Entry 4ADI (X-ray diffraction, 1.80 A resolution); this record covers chains A and B of the 3 polymer chains in the assembly.

[Chain A (and B)]
Molecule: E1 envelope glycoprotein
Organism: Rubella virus
Notes: fragment: ectodomain; chain B of this document is another copy of the same molecule, construct and numbering; everything in this record applies to it too
UniProt: P08563 (POLS_RUBVM); residues 1-436 here correspond to UniProt positions 583-1018 (UniProt number = residue number + 582)
Chain sequence (473 residues; row label = number of the first residue in the row):
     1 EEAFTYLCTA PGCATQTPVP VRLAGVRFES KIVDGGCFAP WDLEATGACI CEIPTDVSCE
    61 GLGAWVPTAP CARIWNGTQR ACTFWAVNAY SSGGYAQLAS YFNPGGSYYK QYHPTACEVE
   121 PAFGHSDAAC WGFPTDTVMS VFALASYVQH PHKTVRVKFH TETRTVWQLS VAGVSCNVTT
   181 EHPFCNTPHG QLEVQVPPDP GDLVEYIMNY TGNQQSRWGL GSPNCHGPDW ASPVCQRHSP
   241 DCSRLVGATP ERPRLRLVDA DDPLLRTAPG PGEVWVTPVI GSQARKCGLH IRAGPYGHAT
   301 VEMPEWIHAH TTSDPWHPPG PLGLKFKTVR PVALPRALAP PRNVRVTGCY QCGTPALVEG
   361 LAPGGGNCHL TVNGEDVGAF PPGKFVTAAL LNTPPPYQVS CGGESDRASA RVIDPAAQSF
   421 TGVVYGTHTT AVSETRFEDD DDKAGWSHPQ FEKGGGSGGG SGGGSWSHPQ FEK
Disordered / not traced: 1, 210-212, 332-336, 436-473 (chain B: 1, 210-212, 331-336, 436-473)
Disulfides: Cys8-Cys13, Cys37-Cys242, Cys49-Cys287, Cys51-Cys130, Cys59-Cys71, Cys82-Cys117, Cys176-Cys185, Cys225-Cys235, Cys349-Cys352, Cys368-Cys401
Covalent attachments: N-acetylglucosamine (NAG) linked to Asn76, Asn177; 2-acetamido-2-deoxy-beta-D-galactopyranose (NGA) linked to Thr429, Thr430
Metal / ion sites: Na+: Asn88, Ala89, Asp136, Thr137
Ligand contacts: 2-acetamido-2-deoxy-beta-D-galactopyranose (NGA): Ala45, Thr46, Pro67, Pro70
UniProt features mapped onto this chain:
  - binding site (Ca(2+)): Asn88, Ala89, Asp136, Thr137
  - glycosylation: Asn76 (N-linked (GlcNAc...) asparagine), Asn177 (N-linked (GlcNAc...) asparagine), Asn209 (N-linked (GlcNAc...) asparagine), Thr429 (O-linked (GalNAc...) threonine), Thr430 (O-linked (GalNAc...) threonine)

[Chain A / chain B interface]
Contacting residue pairs (133):
  Glu2(A) with Glu2(B)
  Val33(A) with Pro228(B)
  Asp34(A) with Pro228(B)
  Phe38(A) with His226(B)
  Gln79(A) with Gly270(B); Pro271(B)
  Arg80(A) with Thr267(B)
  Asn103(A) with Phe123(B)
  Ser107(A) with Phe123(B), hydrogen bond (side chain-backbone); Gly124(B); His125(B)
  Tyr108(A) with Phe123(B); Gly124(B)
  Gln111(A) with Gly124(B)
  Pro114(A) with Pro263(B)
  Thr115(A) with Asp262(B); Pro263(B)
  Ala116(A) with Pro263(B); Leu264(B)
  Glu118(A) with Arg256(B), salt bridge
  Phe159(A) with Asn224(B); His226(B)
  Glu162(A) with Pro200(B); Leu220(B); Trp316(B)
  Arg164(A) with Pro198(B)
  Thr180(A) with Gln195(B); Pro198(B)
  Glu181(A) with Gln195(B), hydrogen bond (backbone-side chain); Pro197(B); Pro198(B); Pro318(B)
  His182(A) with Gly320(B)
  Pro183(A) with Gln195(B)
  Phe184(A) with Phe4(B), hydrophobic; Tyr6(B); Gln195(B)
  Gln191(A) with Phe4(B)
  Glu193(A) with Lys325(B), salt bridge
  Asp199(A) with Pro198(B)
  Cys225(A) with His226(B)
  Val234(A) with His226(B)
  His238(A) with His226(B), hydrogen bond (side chain-backbone); Gly227(B)
  Leu245(A) with His298(B)
  Val246(A) with Trp230(B); Gly297(B); His298(B)
  Gly247(A) with Trp230(B); Gly297(B), hydrogen bond (backbone-backbone); His298(B)
  Thr249(A) with His298(B)
  Glu251(A) with Arg254(B), salt bridge
  Arg252(A) with Ala268(B); Pro269(B); Gly270(B); Glu273(B), salt bridge; Trp275(B)
  Arg254(A) with Arg254(B)
  Lys327(A) with Lys325(B)
  Val329(A) with Glu2(B); Ala3(B); Phe4(B), hydrophobic
  Pro331(A) with Phe4(B)
  Cys352(A) with Pro228(B)
  Thr354(A) with Ala309(B); His310(B), hydrogen bond (side chain-backbone); Thr311(B)
  Pro355(A) with Thr312(B); Trp316(B)
  Asn367(A) with Cys8(B)
  Val377(A) with Pro319(B)
  Gly378(A) with Pro319(B)
  Ala379(A) with Cys8(B); Ala10(B); Cys13(B)
  Phe380(A) with Ala10(B), hydrophobic
  Pro381(A) with Pro11(B); Gly12(B); Cys13(B)
  Ala388(A) with Trp316(B), hydrogen bond (backbone-side chain)
  Leu390(A) with Leu220(B), hydrophobic; Trp316(B)
  Gln418(A) with Pro228(B); Ala309(B), hydrogen bond (side chain-backbone); His310(B), hydrogen bond (backbone-side chain)
  Ser419(A) with Pro228(B); Trp230(B), hydrogen bond (backbone-side chain)
  Thr421(A) with Trp306(B); Ala309(B); His310(B), hydrogen bond (backbone-side chain)
  Gly422(A) with Val301(B); Glu302(B), hydrogen bond (backbone-backbone); Glu305(B); Trp306(B)
  Val423(A) with Ala231(B), hydrophobic; Ala299(B), hydrophobic; Thr300(B)
  Val424(A) with Ala299(B); Thr300(B), hydrogen bond (backbone-backbone); Glu302(B)
  Tyr425(A) with His298(B); Ala299(B), hydrophobic
  Gly426(A) with Pro295(B); His298(B), hydrogen bond (backbone-backbone)
  Thr427(A) with Ala268(B); Pro269(B); Arg292(B); Ala293(B)
  His428(A) with Ile291(B); Arg292(B); Ala293(B), hydrogen bond (backbone-backbone)
  Thr429(A) with Ile291(B)
  Thr430(A) with Ala45(B); Leu289(B); His290(B); Ile291(B), hydrogen bond (backbone-backbone)
  Ala431(A) with Leu289(B); His290(B)
  Val432(A) with Gly47(B); Pro67(B); Gly288(B); Leu289(B), hydrogen bond (backbone-backbone); Ile291(B), hydrophobic
  Glu434(A) with Gly281(B); Ser282(B), hydrogen bond (side chain-backbone); Gln283(B), hydrogen bond (side chain-backbone); Lys286(B); Cys287(B); Gly288(B)
  Thr435(A) with Ala64(B); Gln283(B), hydrogen bond (backbone-side chain); Lys286(B), hydrogen bond
Interface residues without a listed pair, chain A (74 interface residues in all): Gly35, Pro104, Lys110, Cys235, Arg330, Gly353, Asp376, Ala389, Pro415
Interface residues without a listed pair, chain B (78 interface residues in all): Thr46, Trp65, Pro104, Val196, Asp199, Asp229, Glu251, Ile280, Pro321, Gly323

[In short]
74 residues of chain A and 78 residues of chain B are in contact, with 20 hydrogen bonds and 4 salt bridges.
Polar contacts include Glu118(A)-Arg256(B), Glu193(A)-Lys325(B) and Glu251(A)-Arg254(B). Ligands of chain A:
2-acetamido-2-deoxy-beta-D-galactopyranose. Covalently linked N-acetylglucosamine: at Asn76(A) and Asn177(A).
Chain A and chain B are both E1 envelope glycoprotein (Rubella virus); the structure, Crystal structure of the
Rubella virus envelope glycoprotein E1 in post-fusion form (crystal form I), was determined by X-ray
diffraction together with 4ADG, 4ADJ and 4B3V from the same study.
